PDB entry 1L1O | X-ray diffraction, 2.80 A resolution | chains A and B of the 6 polymer chains in the assembly

== Chain A ==
Name: Replication protein A 14 kDa subunit
From: Homo sapiens
Notes: fragment: rpa14
UniProtKB: P35244 (RFA3_HUMAN); residue numbers follow UniProt; this construct covers 1-121
Chain sequence (121 residues; numbered 1 to 121; the number before each row is that of its first residue):
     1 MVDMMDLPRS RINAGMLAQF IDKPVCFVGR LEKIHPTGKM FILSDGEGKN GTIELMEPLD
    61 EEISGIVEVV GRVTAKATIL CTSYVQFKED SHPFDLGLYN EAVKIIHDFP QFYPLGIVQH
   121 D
Unresolved in the structure: 1-2, 118-121
Curated features (UniProtKB/Swiss-Prot):
  - modified residue: V2 (N-acetylvaline)
  - cross-link (Glycyl lysine isopeptide (Lys-Gly)): K23 (interchain with G-Cter in ubiquitin), K39 (interchain with G-Cter in ubiquitin), K88 (interchain with G-Cter in ubiquitin)
What the authors report for this chain:
  - higher-order assembly contacts with a neighbouring Replication protein A 70 kDa DNA-binding subunit: L98, A102, I105, F109, F112

== Chain B ==
Name: Replication protein A 32 kDa subunit
From: Homo sapiens
Notes: fragment: RPA32 central domain (residues 44-171)
UniProtKB: P15927 (RFA2_HUMAN); residues 44-171 here = UniProt positions 44-171
Chain sequence (128 residues; numbered 44 to 171; the number before each row is that of its first residue):
    44 QHIVPCTISQ LLSATLVDEV FRIGNVEISQ VTIVGIIRHA EKAPTNIVYK IDDMTAAPMD
   104 VRQWVDTDDT SSENTVVPPE TYVKVAGHLR SFQNKKSLVA FKIMPLEDMN EFTTHILEVI
   164 NAHMVLSK
Unresolved in the structure: 112-116
Curated features (UniProtKB/Swiss-Prot):
  - DNA-binding region: V74 to P148 (OB)
What the authors report for this chain:
  - higher-order assembly contacts with a neighbouring Replication protein A 14 kDa subunit: M152, F155, I159, L160, I163, M167

== How chain A and chain B interact ==
Residue-residue contacts - 50 pairs, chain A then chain B:
  M5(A) with R81(B), hydrogen bond; P101(B)
  D6(A) with A100(B)
  P8(A) with M97(B); T98(B); A99(B)
  R9(A) with R81(B); D95(B), salt bridge; M97(B), hydrogen bond (backbone-backbone); A99(B), hydrogen bond (side chain-backbone)
  R11(A) with M97(B); Y125(B); F155(B)
  C26(A) with M97(B), hydrophobic
  E68(A) with Y125(B), hydrogen bond
  V85(A) with I79(B), hydrophobic; E123(B)
  F87(A) with M152(B), hydrophobic; F155(B), hydrophobic
  K88(A) with E123(B), hydrogen bond (side chain-backbone); T124(B); M152(B)
  H92(A) with D151(B)
  P93(A) with N153(B), hydrogen bond (backbone-side chain)
  F94(A) with M152(B); N153(B); T156(B)
  D95(A) with N153(B), hydrogen bond (backbone-side chain)
  L98(A) with T156(B)
  Y99(A) with F155(B), hydrophobic; T156(B)
  A102(A) with I159(B), hydrophobic
  I105(A) with L160(B), hydrophobic; I163(B), hydrophobic
  I106(A) with I159(B), hydrophobic; I163(B), hydrophobic
  F109(A) with M167(B), hydrophobic
  F112(A) with Q53(B); I163(B); H166(B); M167(B), hydrophobic; S170(B)
  Y113(A) with T50(B); T98(B); I159(B); I163(B), hydrophobic
  P114(A) with S52(B), hydrogen bond (backbone-side chain); Q53(B); T98(B)
  L115(A) with T98(B)
Also at the interface, not in a pair above, chain A (27 interface residues in all): L7, V70, S91
Also at the interface, not in a pair above, chain B (28 interface residues in all): D96, E150, V162

== Overview ==
27 residues of chain A and 28 residues of chain B are in contact; the contacts include 8 hydrogen bonds and 1
salt bridge. Among the polar pairs are R9(A)-D95(B), M5(A)-R81(B) and R9(A)-A99(B). From the paper:
higher-order assembly contacts with a neighbouring Replication protein A 14 kDa subunit through M152(B),
F155(B) and I159(B) among others; higher-order assembly contacts with a neighbouring Replication protein A 70
kDa DNA-binding subunit through L98(A), A102(A) and I105(A) among others.
Chain A is Replication protein A 14 kDa subunit and chain B is Replication protein A 32 kDa subunit, both from
Homo sapiens; the structure, Structure of the human Replication Protein A (RPA) trimerization core, was
determined by X-ray diffraction.
